8IHL - chains J and K of the 22 polymer chains in the assembly; structure by electron microscopy, 7.64 A resolution (low resolution: residue-level contacts below are approximate; hydrogen-bond / salt-bridge calls are withheld).

[Chain J]
Molecule: 353-nt DNA strand
Organism: synthetic construct
Sequence (353 nucleotides; each row starts with the number of its first residue):
     1 ATCGGATGTA TATATCTGAC ACGTGCCTGG AGACTAGGGA GTAATCCCCT TGGCGGTTAA
    61 AACGCGGGGG ACAGCGCGTA CGTGCGTTTA AGCGGTGCTA GAGCTGTCTA CGACCAATTG
   121 AGCTCGAGCC TGGAGACTAG GGAGTAATCC CCTTGGCGGT TAAAACGCGG GGGACAGCGC
   181 GTACGTGCGT TTAAGCGGTG CTAGAGCTGT CTACGACCAA TTGAGCTCGA GCCTGGAGAC
   241 TAGGGAGTAA TCCCCTTGGC GGTTAAAACG CGGGGGACAG CGCGTACGTG CGTTTAAGCG
   301 GTGCTAGAGC TGTCTACGAC CAATTGAGCG GCCTCGGCAC CGGGATTCTC GAT

[Chain K]
Name: Histone H3.1
Organism: Homo sapiens
UniProtKB: P68431 (H31_HUMAN); residues 1-135 here correspond to UniProt positions 2-136 (UniProt number = residue number + 1)
Amino-acid sequence (139 residues; numbered -3 to 135; the number before each row is that of its first residue; numbers below 1 keep their minus sign (Gly-3 is residue -3)):
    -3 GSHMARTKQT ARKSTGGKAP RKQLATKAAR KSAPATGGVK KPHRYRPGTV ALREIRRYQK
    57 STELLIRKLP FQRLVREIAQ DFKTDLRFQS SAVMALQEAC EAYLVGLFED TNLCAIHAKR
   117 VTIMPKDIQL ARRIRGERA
Unresolved in the structure: -3 to 60, 134-135
Sequence notes: expression tag (-3 to 0)
UniProt features mapped onto this chain:
  - modified residue: Arg2 (Asymmetric dimethylarginine), Thr3 (Phosphothreonine), Lys4 (Allysine), Gln5 (5-glutamyl dopamine), Thr6 (Phosphothreonine), Arg8 (Citrulline), Lys9 (N6,N6,N6-trimethyllysine), Ser10 (ADP-ribosylserine), Thr11 (Phosphothreonine), Lys14 (N6-(2-hydroxyisobutyryl)lysine), Arg17 (Asymmetric dimethylarginine), Lys18 (N6-(2-hydroxyisobutyryl)lysine), Lys23 (N6-(2-hydroxyisobutyryl)lysine), Arg26 (Citrulline), Lys27 (N6,N6,N6-trimethyllysine), Ser28 (ADP-ribosylserine), Lys36 (N6,N6,N6-trimethyllysine), Lys37 (N6-methyllysine), Tyr41 (Phosphotyrosine), Lys56 (N6,N6,N6-trimethyllysine) and 8 more in UniProt
  - lipidation: Lys18 (N6-decanoyllysine)

[Chain J / chain K interface]
Pairs across the interface - 15 pairs, chain J then chain K:
  DT154(J) - Arg83(K)
  DT154(J) - Phe84(K)
  DT154(J) - Gln85(K)
  DG155(J) - Arg72(K)
  DG155(J) - Arg83(K)
  DG155(J) - Phe84(K)
  DA164(J) - Arg63(K)
  DA165(J) - Arg63(K)
  DA174(J) - Val117(K)
  DA174(J) - Thr118(K)
  DC175(J) - Arg116(K)
  DC175(J) - Val117(K)
  DC175(J) - Thr118(K)
  DA176(J) - Arg116(K)
  DA176(J) - Met120(K)
Also at the interface, not in a pair above, chain K (10 interface residues in all): Ser86

[In short]
The interface between chain J and chain K involves 7 residues on one side and 10 on the other.
Chain J is a 353-nt DNA strand (synthetic construct) and chain K is Histone H3.1 (Homo sapiens); the
structure, Overlapping tri-nucleosome, was determined by electron microscopy.
